8IAM - chains A and F of the 8 polymer chains in the assembly; structure by electron microscopy, 3.10 A resolution.

[Chain A]
Name: Chimera of Long chain base biosynthesis protein 1 and Serine palmitoyltransferase 1
Organism: Arabidopsis thaliana
Notes: EC 2.3.1.50
Reference sequence: chimeric construct of Q94IB8, P25045: residues 25-101 from Q94IB8 (LCB1_ARATH) positions 1-77 (UniProt number = residue number - 24); residues 102-558 from P25045 positions 102-558 (same numbers)
Sequence (534 residues; each row starts with the number of its first residue):
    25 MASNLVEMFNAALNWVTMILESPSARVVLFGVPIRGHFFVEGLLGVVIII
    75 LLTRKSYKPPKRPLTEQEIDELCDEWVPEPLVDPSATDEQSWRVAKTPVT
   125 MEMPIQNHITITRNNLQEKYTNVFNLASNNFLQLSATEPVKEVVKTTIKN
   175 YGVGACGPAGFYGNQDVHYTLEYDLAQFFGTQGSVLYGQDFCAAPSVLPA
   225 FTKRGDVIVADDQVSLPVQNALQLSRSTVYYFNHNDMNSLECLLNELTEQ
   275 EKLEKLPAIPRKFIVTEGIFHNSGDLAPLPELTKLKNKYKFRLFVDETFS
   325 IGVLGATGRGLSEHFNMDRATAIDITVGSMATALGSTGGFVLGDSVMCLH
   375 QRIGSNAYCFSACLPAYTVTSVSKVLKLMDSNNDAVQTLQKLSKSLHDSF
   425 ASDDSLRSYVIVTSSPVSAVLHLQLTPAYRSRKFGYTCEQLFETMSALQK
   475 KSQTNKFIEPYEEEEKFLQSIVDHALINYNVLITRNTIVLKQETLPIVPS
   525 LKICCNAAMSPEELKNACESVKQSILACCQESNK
Unresolved in the structure: 25-59, 555-558
Swiss-Prot annotation at these positions:
  - modified residue: Thr-121 (Phosphothreonine)
Small-molecule neighbours: pyridoxal phosphate (PLP): Phe-384, Ser-385, Ala-386

[Chain F]
Name: Serine palmitoyltransferase 2
Organism: Saccharomyces cerevisiae
Notes: EC 2.3.1.50
Reference sequence: P40970 (LCB2_YEAST); residue numbers follow UniProt; this construct covers 1-561
Sequence (561 residues; each row starts with the number of its first residue):
     1 MSTPANYTRVPLCEPEELPDDIQKENEYGTLDSPGHLYQVKSRHGKPLPE
    51 PVVDTPPYYISLLTYLNYLILIILGHVHDFLGMTFQKNKHLDLLEHDGLA
   101 PWFSNFESFYVRRIKMRIDDCFSRPTTGVPGRFIRCIDRISHNINEYFTY
   151 SGAVYPCMNLSSYNYLGFAQSKGQCTDAALESVDKYSIQSGGPRAQIGTT
   201 DLHIKAEKLVARFIGKEDALVFSMGYGTNANLFNAFLDKKCLVISDELNH
   251 TSIRTGVRLSGAAVRTFKHGDMVGLEKLIREQIVLGQPKTNRPWKKILIC
   301 AEGLFSMEGTLCNLPKLVELKKKYKCYLFIDEAHSIGAMGPTGRGVCEIF
   351 GVDPKDVDILMGTFTKSFGAAGGYIAADQWIIDRLRLDLTTVSYSESMPA
   401 PVLAQTISSLQTISGEICPGQGTERLQRIAFNSRYLRLALQRLGFIVYGV
   451 ADSPVIPLLLYCPSKMPAFSRMMLQRRIAVVVVAYPATPLIESRVRFCMS
   501 ASLTKEDIDYLLRHVSEVGDKLNLKSNSGKSSYDGKRQRWDIEEVIRRTP
   551 EDCKDDKYFVN
Unresolved in the structure: 1-6
Swiss-Prot annotation at these positions:
  - modified residue: Lys-366 (N6-(pyridoxal phosphate)lysine)
  - mutagenesis: His-334 (H334F: Loss of activity. No effect on interaction with LCB1), Lys-366 (K366T: Loss of activity. No effect on interaction with LCB1)
Covalently attached groups: pyridoxal phosphate (PLP) linked to Lys-366
Small-molecule neighbours:
  - pyridoxal phosphate (PLP): Gly-225, Tyr-226, Asn-229, His-250, Ser-252, Glu-302, Ser-306, Asp-331, Ala-333, His-334, Thr-363, Thr-365, Gly-372
  - Z1T (N-[(2S,3R,4E)-1,3-dihydroxyoctadec-4-en-2-yl]tetracosanamide): Tyr-65, Tyr-68, Leu-69, Ile-72, Ile-73, His-76, Val-77, Phe-80, Phe-106, Tyr-110, Tyr-485, Leu-490

[Interface between chain A and chain F]
Residue-residue contacts (4; chain A residue first):
  Leu-88(A) / Lys-289(F)
  Glu-92(A) / Lys-289(F)
  Leu-96(A) / Thr-290(F)
  Glu-99(A) / Arg-292(F)  salt bridge
Also at the interface, not in a pair above, chain A (5 interface residues in all): Arg-86
Also at the interface, not in a pair above, chain F (4 interface residues in all): Lys-240

[In short]
Chain A and chain F form an interface of 5 and 4 residues respectively; the contacts include 1 salt bridge.
The salt-bridged pair is Glu-99(A)/Arg-292(F). Ligands of chain A: pyridoxal phosphate. Bound to chain F:
compound Z1T. Covalently linked pyridoxal phosphate: at Lys-366(F).
Chain A is Chimera of Long chain base biosynthesis protein 1 and Serine palmitoyltransferase 1 (Arabidopsis
thaliana) and chain F is Serine palmitoyltransferase 2 (Saccharomyces cerevisiae); the structure, Cryo-EM
structure of the yeast SPT-ORM2 (ORM2-S3D) complex, was determined by electron microscopy (same publication as
8IAJ and 8IAK).
